7WS3 - chains C and I of the 9 polymer chains in the assembly; structure by electron microscopy, 3.60 A resolution.

== Chain C ==
Protein: Spike glycoprotein
Organism: Severe acute respiratory syndrome coronavirus 2
Reference sequence: P0DTC2 (SPIKE_SARS2); numbering as in UniProt (aligned over 1-1208)
Sequence (1288 residues; row label = number of the first residue in the row):
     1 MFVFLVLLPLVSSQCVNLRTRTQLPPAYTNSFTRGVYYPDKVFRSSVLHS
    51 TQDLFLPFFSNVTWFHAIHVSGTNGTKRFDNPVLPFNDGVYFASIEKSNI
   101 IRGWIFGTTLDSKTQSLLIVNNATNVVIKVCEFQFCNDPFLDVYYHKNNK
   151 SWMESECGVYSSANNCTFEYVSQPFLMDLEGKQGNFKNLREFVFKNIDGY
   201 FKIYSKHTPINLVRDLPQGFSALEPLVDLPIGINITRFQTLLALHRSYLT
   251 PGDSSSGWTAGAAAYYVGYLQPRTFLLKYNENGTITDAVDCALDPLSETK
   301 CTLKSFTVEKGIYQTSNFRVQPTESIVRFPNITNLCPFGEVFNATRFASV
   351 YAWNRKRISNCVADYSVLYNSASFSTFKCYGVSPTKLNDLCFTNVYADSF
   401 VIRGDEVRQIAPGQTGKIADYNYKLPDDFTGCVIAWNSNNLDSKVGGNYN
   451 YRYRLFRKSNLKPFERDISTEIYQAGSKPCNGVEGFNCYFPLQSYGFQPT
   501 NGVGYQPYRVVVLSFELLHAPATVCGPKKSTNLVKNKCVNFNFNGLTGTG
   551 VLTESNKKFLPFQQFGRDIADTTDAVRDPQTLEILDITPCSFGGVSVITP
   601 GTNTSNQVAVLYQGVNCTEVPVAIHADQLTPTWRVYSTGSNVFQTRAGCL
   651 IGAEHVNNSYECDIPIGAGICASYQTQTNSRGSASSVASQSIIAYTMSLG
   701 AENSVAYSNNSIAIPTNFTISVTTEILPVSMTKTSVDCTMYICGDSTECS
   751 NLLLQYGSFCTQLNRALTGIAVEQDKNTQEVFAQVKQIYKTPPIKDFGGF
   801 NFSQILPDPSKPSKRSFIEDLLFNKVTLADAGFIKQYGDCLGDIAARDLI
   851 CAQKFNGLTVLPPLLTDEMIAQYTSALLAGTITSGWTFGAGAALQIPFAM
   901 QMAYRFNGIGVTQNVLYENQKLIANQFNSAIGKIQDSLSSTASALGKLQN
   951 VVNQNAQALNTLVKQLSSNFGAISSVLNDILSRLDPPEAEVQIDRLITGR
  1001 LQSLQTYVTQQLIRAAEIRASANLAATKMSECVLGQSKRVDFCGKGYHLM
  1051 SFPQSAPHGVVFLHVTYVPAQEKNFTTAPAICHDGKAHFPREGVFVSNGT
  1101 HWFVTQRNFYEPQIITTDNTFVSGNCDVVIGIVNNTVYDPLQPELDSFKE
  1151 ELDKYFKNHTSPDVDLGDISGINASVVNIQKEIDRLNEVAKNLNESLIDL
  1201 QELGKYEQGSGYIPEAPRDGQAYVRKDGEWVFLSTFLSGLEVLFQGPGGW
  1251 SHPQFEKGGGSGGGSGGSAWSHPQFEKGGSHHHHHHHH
Unresolved in the structure: 1-14, 67-77, 144-151, 181-184, 244-257, 621-640, 677-688, 829-853, 1148-1288
Differences from the reference sequence: engineered mutation Arg19 (Thr in P0DTC2), Cys157 (Phe in P0DTC2), Gly158 (Arg in P0DTC2), Arg452 (Leu in P0DTC2), Gly682 (Arg in P0DTC2), Ser683 (Arg in P0DTC2), Ser685 (Arg in P0DTC2), Asn950 (Asp in P0DTC2), Pro986 (Lys in P0DTC2), Pro987 (Val in P0DTC2); variant Ile95 (Thr in P0DTC2), Asp142 (Gly in P0DTC2), Lys478 (Thr in P0DTC2), Gly614 (Asp in P0DTC2), Arg681 (Pro in P0DTC2); expression tag (1209-1288)
Cystine bridges: Cys15-Cys136, Cys131-Cys166, Cys291-Cys301, Cys336-Cys361, Cys379-Cys432, Cys391-Cys525, Cys480-Cys488, Cys617-Cys649, Cys662-Cys671, Cys738-Cys760, Cys743-Cys749, Cys1032-Cys1043, Cys1082-Cys1126
Glycans and other covalent adducts: N-acetylglucosamine (NAG) linked to Asn61, Asn165, Asn234, Asn282, Asn331, Asn343, Asn616, Asn657, Asn709, Asn717, Asn801, Asn1074, Asn1098, Asn1134
Swiss-Prot annotation at these positions:
  - region: Asn280 to Cys301 (Putative superantigen), Arg403 to Asp405 (Integrin-binding motif), Asn448 to Tyr451, Tyr453 to Phe456 (Immunodominant HLA epitope recognized by the CD8+), Ser816 to Tyr837 (Fusion peptide 1), Lys835 to Phe855 (Fusion peptide 2), Asp1163 to Glu1202 (Heptad repeat 2)
  - site: Arg815, Ser816 (Cleavage)
  - glycosylation: Asn17 (N-linked (GlcNAc...) (complex) asparagine), Asn61 (N-linked (GlcNAc...) (hybrid) asparagine), Asn74 (N-linked (GlcNAc...) (complex) asparagine), Asn122 (N-linked (GlcNAc...) (hybrid) asparagine), Asn149 (N-linked (GlcNAc...) (complex) asparagine), Asn165 (N-linked (GlcNAc...) (complex) asparagine), Asn234 (N-linked (GlcNAc...) (high mannose) asparagine), Asn282 (N-linked (GlcNAc...) (complex) asparagine), Thr323 (O-linked (GalNAc) threonine), Ser325 (O-linked (HexNAc...) serine), Asn331 (N-linked (GlcNAc...) (complex) asparagine), Asn343 (N-linked (GlcNAc...) (complex) asparagine), Asn603 (N-linked (GlcNAc...) (hybrid) asparagine), Asn616 (N-linked (GlcNAc...) (complex) asparagine), Asn657 (N-linked (GlcNAc...) (complex) asparagine), Thr676 (O-linked (GlcNAc...) threonine), Thr678 (O-linked (GlcNAc...) threonine), Asn709 (N-linked (GlcNAc...) (high mannose) asparagine), Asn717 (N-linked (GlcNAc...) (hybrid) asparagine), Asn801 (N-linked (GlcNAc...) (hybrid) asparagine) and 6 more in UniProt

== Chain I ==
Protein: 510A5 heavy chain
Organism: Homo sapiens
Sequence (123 residues; each row starts with the number of its first residue):
     1 EVQLVESGGGLVQPGRSLRLSCAASGFTFDDYAMHWVRQAPGKGLEWVSG
    51 ISWNSDSIDYADSVKGRFTISRDNAKNSLYLQMNSLRAEDTALYYCAKDR
   101 GYEILTPASFDYWGQGTLVTVSS
Cystine bridges: Cys22-Cys96

== How chain C and chain I interact ==
Contacting residue pairs (23):
  Thr345(C) with Asp31(I), hydrogen bond; Tyr102(I)
  Arg346(C) with Asp31(I), salt bridge; Trp53(I); Tyr102(I)
  Asn439(C) with Pro107(I)
  Asn440(C) with Arg100(I); Ala108(I)
  Leu441(C) with Arg100(I); Gly101(I); Tyr102(I)
  Asp442(C) with Tyr102(I)
  Ser443(C) with Leu105(I); Thr106(I); Pro107(I)
  Lys444(C) with Ser57(I); Glu103(I), salt bridge; Ile104(I); Leu105(I)
  Val445(C) with Leu105(I), hydrophobic
  Asn448(C) with Tyr102(I), hydrogen bond
  Tyr451(C) with Tyr102(I), hydrogen bond
  Pro499(C) with Pro107(I), hydrophobic
Other interface residues (no listed pair), chain C (13 interface residues in all): Asn450
Other interface residues (no listed pair), chain I (13 interface residues in all): Tyr32

== Overview ==
Chain C and chain I each contribute 13 residues to their interface; the contacts include 3 hydrogen bonds and
2 salt bridges. Polar contacts include Arg346(C)-Asp31(I), Lys444(C)-Glu103(I) and Thr345(C)-Asp31(I).
Covalently linked N-acetylglucosamine: at Asn61(C), Asn165(C), Asn234(C), Asn282(C), Asn331(C) and Asn343(C)
and 8 more.
Chain C is Spike glycoprotein (Severe acute respiratory syndrome coronavirus 2) and chain I is 510A5 heavy
chain (Homo sapiens); the structure, Structures of Omicron Spike complexes illuminate broad-spectrum
neutralizing antibody development, was determined by electron microscopy together with 7WS0, 7WS1, 7WS2, 7WS4,
7WS5, 7WS6 and 4 further entries from the same study.
